PDB entry 4IMC | X-ray diffraction, 1.85 A resolution | chains A and D of the 4 polymer chains in the assembly

== Chain A (and D) ==
Protein: N-acetylneuraminate lyase
Source organism: Pasteurella multocida subsp. gallicida
Notes: EC 4.1.3.3; chain D of this document is another copy of the same molecule, construct and numbering; everything in this record applies to it too
UniProt: Q9CKB0 (NANA_PASMU); residues 1-293 here = UniProt positions 1-293
Amino-acid sequence (293 residues; row label = number of the first residue in the row):
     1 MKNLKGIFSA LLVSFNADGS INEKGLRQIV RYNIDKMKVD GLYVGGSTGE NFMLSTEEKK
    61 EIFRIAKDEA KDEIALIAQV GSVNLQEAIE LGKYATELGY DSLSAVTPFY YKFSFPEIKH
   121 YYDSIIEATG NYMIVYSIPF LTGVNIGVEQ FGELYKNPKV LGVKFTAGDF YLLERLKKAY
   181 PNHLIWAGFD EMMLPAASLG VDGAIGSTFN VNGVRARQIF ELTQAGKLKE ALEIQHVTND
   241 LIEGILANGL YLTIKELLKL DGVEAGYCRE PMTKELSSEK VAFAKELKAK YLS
Disordered / not traced: 1
Curated features (UniProtKB/Swiss-Prot):
  - active site: Tyr136 (Proton donor), Lys164 (Schiff-base intermediate with substrate)
  - binding site (aceneuramate): Ser47, Thr48, Tyr136, Thr166, Gly188, Asp190, Glu191, Ser207, Tyr251
  - mutagenesis: Lys164 (K164A: Binds substrate but is unable to form a Schiff base)
Reported in the primary citation:
  - catalytic residues: Ser47 (proposed by the authors, not directly observed)
  - specificity-determining residues: Ala187, Phe189 (proposed by the authors, not directly observed)

== How chain A and chain D interact ==
Residue-residue contacts (63):
  Asp18(A) - Gln86(D)  hydrogen bond (backbone-side chain)
  Gly19(A) - Gln86(D)
  Ser47(A) - Tyr110(D)  hydrogen bond
  Ser47(A) - Tyr111(D)  hydrogen bond (backbone-side chain)
  Glu50(A) - Tyr111(D)
  Asn51(A) - Tyr111(D)  hydrogen bond (backbone-side chain)
  Phe52(A) - Val83(D)
  Phe52(A) - Tyr110(D)  hydrophobic
  Phe52(A) - Tyr111(D)
  Met53(A) - Val83(D)
  Met53(A) - Asn84(D)  hydrogen bond (backbone-side chain)
  Met53(A) - Tyr111(D)  hydrophobic
  Leu54(A) - Asn84(D)
  Ser55(A) - Asn84(D)  hydrogen bond (backbone-side chain)
  Val83(A) - Phe52(D)
  Val83(A) - Met53(D)
  Val83(A) - Pro271(D)
  Asn84(A) - Met53(D)  hydrogen bond (side chain-backbone)
  Asn84(A) - Leu54(D)
  Asn84(A) - Ser55(D)  hydrogen bond (side chain-backbone)
  Asn84(A) - Arg269(D)
  Leu85(A) - Glu270(D)
  Leu85(A) - Pro271(D)
  Gln86(A) - Arg269(D)
  Phe109(A) - Phe109(D)  hydrophobic
  Phe109(A) - Tyr110(D)  hydrophobic
  Tyr110(A) - Ser47(D)  hydrogen bond
  Tyr110(A) - Phe52(D)  hydrophobic
  Tyr110(A) - Phe109(D)  hydrophobic
  Tyr110(A) - Ile138(D)
  Tyr110(A) - Leu141(D)
  Tyr110(A) - Thr142(D)
  Tyr111(A) - Ser47(D)  hydrogen bond (side chain-backbone)
  Tyr111(A) - Glu50(D)
  Tyr111(A) - Asn51(D)  hydrogen bond (side chain-backbone)
  Tyr111(A) - Phe52(D)
  Tyr111(A) - Met53(D)  hydrophobic
  Tyr111(A) - Tyr251(D)
  Tyr111(A) - Met272(D)  hydrophobic
  Lys112(A) - Phe140(D)
  Phe113(A) - Pro271(D)  hydrophobic
  Phe113(A) - Met272(D)
  Glu117(A) - Pro271(D)
  Glu117(A) - Met272(D)
  Glu117(A) - Thr273(D)  hydrogen bond
  His120(A) - Glu270(D)  salt bridge
  Tyr136(A) - Tyr110(D)
  Ile138(A) - Tyr110(D)
  Phe140(A) - Lys112(D)  hydrogen bond (backbone-side chain)
  Leu141(A) - Tyr110(D)
  Leu141(A) - Lys112(D)
  Tyr251(A) - Tyr111(D)
  Arg269(A) - Asn84(D)
  Arg269(A) - Gln86(D)
  Glu270(A) - His120(D)  salt bridge
  Pro271(A) - Val83(D)
  Pro271(A) - Leu85(D)
  Pro271(A) - Phe113(D)  hydrophobic
  Pro271(A) - Glu117(D)
  Met272(A) - Tyr111(D)  hydrophobic
  Met272(A) - Phe113(D)
  Met272(A) - Glu117(D)
  Thr273(A) - Glu117(D)  hydrogen bond
Also at the interface, not in a pair above, chain A (36 interface residues in all): Gly46, Glu58, Val106, Pro108, Tyr121, Thr142
Also at the interface, not in a pair above, chain D (33 interface residues in all): Gly46, Val106, Pro108, Tyr121, Tyr136

== Overview ==
36 residues of chain A face 33 of chain D across their interface, with 14 hydrogen bonds and 2 salt bridges.
Polar pairs include His120(A)-Glu270(D), Asp18(A)-Gln86(D) and Ser47(A)-Tyr110(D). UniProt lists active-site
residues Tyr136(A) and Lys164(A), 9 aceneuramate-binding residues and one mutagenesis site on chain A. The
paper reports the catalytic residue Ser47(A); specificity determinants Ala187(A) and Phe189(A).
Both chains are N-acetylneuraminate lyase (Pasteurella multocida subsp. gallicida). Entry 4IMC (Crystal
Structure of Pasteurella multocida N-Acetyl-D-Neuraminic acid lyase) was determined by X-ray diffraction,
deposited together with 4IMD, 4IME, 4IMF and 4IMG.
